Entry 6UXW (electron microscopy, 8.96 A resolution (very low resolution: no residue pairs are listed; an interface is given only as per-side residue counts)); this record covers chains b and A of the 28 polymer chains in the assembly.

Chain b:
Molecule: 601 sequence top strand
Sequence (200 nucleotides; numbered -44 to 155; the number before each row is that of its first residue; numbers below 1 keep their minus sign (DA-44 is residue -44)):
   -44 ACCTCCCACTATTTTATGCGCCGGTATTGAACCACGCTTATGCCCAGCAT
     6 CGTTAATCGATGTATATATCTGACACGTGCCTGGAGACTAGGGAGTAATC
    56 CCCTTGGCGGTTAAAACGCGGGGGACAGCGCGTACGTGCGTTTAAGCGGT
   106 GCTAGAGCTGTCTACGACCAATTGAGCGGCCTCGGCACCGGGATTCTGAT
Unresolved in the structure: -44 to 0

Chain A:
Name: Transcription regulatory protein SNF2
Organism: Saccharomyces cerevisiae (strain ATCC 204508 / S288c)
Notes: EC 3.6.4.-
UniProtKB: P22082 (SNF2_YEAST); numbering as in UniProt (aligned over 1-1703)
Sequence (1703 residues; each row starts with the number of its first residue):
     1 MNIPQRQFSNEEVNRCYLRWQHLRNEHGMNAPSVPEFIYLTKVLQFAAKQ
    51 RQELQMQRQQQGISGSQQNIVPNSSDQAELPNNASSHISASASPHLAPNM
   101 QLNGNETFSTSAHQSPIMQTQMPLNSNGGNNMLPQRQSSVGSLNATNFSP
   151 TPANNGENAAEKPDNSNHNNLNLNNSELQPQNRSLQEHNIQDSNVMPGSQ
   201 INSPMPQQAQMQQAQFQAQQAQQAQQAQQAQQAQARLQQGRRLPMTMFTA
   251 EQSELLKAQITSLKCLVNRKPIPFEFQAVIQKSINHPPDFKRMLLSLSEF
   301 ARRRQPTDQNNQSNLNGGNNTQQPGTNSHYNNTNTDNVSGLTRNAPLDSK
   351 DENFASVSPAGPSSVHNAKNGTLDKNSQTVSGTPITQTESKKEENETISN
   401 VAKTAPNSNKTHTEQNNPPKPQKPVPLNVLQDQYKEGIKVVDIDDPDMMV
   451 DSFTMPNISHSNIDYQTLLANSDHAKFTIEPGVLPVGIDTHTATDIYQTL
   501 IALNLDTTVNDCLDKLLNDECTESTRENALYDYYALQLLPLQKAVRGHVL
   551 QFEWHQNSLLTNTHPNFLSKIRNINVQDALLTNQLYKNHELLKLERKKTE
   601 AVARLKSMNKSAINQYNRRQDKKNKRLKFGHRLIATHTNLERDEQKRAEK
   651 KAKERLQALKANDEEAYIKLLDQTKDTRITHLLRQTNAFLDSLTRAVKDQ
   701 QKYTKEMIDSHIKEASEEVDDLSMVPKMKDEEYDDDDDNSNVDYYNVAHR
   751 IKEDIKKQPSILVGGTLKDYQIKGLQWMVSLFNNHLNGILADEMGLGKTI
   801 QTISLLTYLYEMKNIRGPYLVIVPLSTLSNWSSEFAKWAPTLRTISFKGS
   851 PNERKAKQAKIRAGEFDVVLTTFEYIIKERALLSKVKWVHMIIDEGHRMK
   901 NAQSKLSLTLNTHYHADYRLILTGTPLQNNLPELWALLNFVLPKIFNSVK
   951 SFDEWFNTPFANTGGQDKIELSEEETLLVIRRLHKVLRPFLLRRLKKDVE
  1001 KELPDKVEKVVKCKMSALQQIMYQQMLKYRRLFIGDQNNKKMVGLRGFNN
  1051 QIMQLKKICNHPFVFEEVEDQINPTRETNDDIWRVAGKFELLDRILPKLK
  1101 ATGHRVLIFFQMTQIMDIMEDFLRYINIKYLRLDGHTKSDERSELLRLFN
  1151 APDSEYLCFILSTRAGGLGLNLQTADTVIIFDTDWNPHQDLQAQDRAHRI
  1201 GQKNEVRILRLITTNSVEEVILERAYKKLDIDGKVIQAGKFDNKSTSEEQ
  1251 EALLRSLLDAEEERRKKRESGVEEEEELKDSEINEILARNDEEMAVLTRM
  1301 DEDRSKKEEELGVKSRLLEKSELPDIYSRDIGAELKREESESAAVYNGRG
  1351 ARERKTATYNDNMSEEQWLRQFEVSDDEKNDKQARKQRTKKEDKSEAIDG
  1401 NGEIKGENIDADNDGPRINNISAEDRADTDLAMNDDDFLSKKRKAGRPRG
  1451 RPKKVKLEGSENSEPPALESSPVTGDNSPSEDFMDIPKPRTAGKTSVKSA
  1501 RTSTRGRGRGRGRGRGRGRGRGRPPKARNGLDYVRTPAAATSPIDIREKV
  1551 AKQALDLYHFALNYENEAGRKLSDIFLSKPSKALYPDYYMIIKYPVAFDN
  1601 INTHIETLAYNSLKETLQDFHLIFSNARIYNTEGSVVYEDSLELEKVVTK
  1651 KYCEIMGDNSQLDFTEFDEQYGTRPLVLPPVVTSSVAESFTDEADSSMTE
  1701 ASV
Unresolved in the structure: 1-458, 661-669, 691-742, 961-966, 1031-1046, 1270-1275, 1309-1313, 1318-1336, 1350-1703
Small-molecule neighbours:
  - ADP (adenosine-5'-diphosphate): Thr766, Leu767, Lys768, Tyr770, Asp792, Met794, Gly795, Leu796, Gly797, Lys798, Thr799, Ile800, Trp838, Asn1171, Gln1173, Arg1199, Ile1200
  - beryllium trifluoride (BEF): Met794, Gly795, Leu1170, Asn1171, Arg1196, Arg1199
Swiss-Prot annotation at these positions:
  - DNA-binding region: Gly1446 to Lys1456 (A.T hook 1), Thr1502 to Arg1513 (A.T hook 2), Gly1516 to Lys1526 (A.T hook 3)
  - motif: Asp894 to His897 (DEGH box)
  - binding site (ATP): Asp792 to Thr799
  - modified residue: Ser358 (Phosphoserine), Thr383 (Phosphothreonine), Ser716 (Phosphoserine), Ser1340 (Phosphoserine)
  - cross-link: Lys543 (Glycyl lysine isopeptide (Lys-Gly) (interchain with G-Cter in ubiquitin))

How chain b and chain A interact:
At this resolution (9 A) residue pairs are not listed: 9 residues of chain b and 17 of chain A lie at the interface.

In short:
9 residues of chain b face 17 of chain A across their interface. Ligands of chain A: ADP and beryllium
trifluoride. UniProt lists a DNA-binding region and 8 ATP-binding residues on chain A.
Chain b is 601 sequence top strand and chain A is Transcription regulatory protein SNF2 (Saccharomyces
cerevisiae (strain ATCC 204508 / S288c)); the structure, SWI/SNF nucleosome complex with ADP-BeFx, was
determined by electron microscopy, deposited together with 6UXV.
